PDB entry 5G00 | X-ray diffraction, 2.50 A resolution | chain A

[Chain A]
Name: Kti-A protein
From: Solanum tuberosum
Notes: fragment: hydrolase inhibitor
UniProt: A0A097H118 (A0A097H118_SOLTU); residues 1-187 here correspond to UniProt positions 32-218 (UniProt number = residue number + 31)
Amino-acid sequence (187 residues; each row starts with the number of its first residue):
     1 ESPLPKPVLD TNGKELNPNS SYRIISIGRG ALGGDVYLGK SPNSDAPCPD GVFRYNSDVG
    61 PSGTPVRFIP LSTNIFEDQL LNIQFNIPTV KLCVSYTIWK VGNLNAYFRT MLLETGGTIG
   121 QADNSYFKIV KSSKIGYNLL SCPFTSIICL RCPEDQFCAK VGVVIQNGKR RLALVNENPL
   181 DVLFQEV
Disordered / not traced: 1-2
Sequence notes: conflict Asp123 (Asn154 in A0A097H11)
Cystine bridges: Cys48-Cys93, Cys142-Cys158, Cys149-Cys152
Covalently attached groups: N-acetylglucosamine (NAG) linked to Asn19
From the paper describing this entry:
  - post-translational modification sites: Asn19
  - binding site for N-acetylglucosamine: Asn19

[Summary]
N-acetylglucosamine is covalently linked to Asn19. The paper reports a binding site for N-acetylglucosamine at
Asn19; a modification site at Asn19.
Chain A is Kti-A protein (Solanum tuberosum); the structure, Crystal structure of a potato sti-kunitz
bifunctional inhibitor of serine and aspartic proteases in space group ..., was determined by X-ray
diffraction together with 5FNX, 5FZU, 5FZY and 5FZZ from the same study.
